7L1R - chains C and F of the 7 polymer chains in the assembly; structure by electron microscopy, 3.10 A resolution.

# Chain C
Protein: ATP synthase subunit alpha
Source organism: Bacillus sp. (strain PS3)
Notes: EC 7.1.2.2
UniProt: A0A0M3VGF9 (A0A0M3VGF9_BACP3); residues 2-502 here = UniProt positions 2-502
Chain sequence (510 residues; numbered -7 to 502; the number before each row is that of its first residue; numbers below 1 keep their minus sign (Met-7 is residue -7)):
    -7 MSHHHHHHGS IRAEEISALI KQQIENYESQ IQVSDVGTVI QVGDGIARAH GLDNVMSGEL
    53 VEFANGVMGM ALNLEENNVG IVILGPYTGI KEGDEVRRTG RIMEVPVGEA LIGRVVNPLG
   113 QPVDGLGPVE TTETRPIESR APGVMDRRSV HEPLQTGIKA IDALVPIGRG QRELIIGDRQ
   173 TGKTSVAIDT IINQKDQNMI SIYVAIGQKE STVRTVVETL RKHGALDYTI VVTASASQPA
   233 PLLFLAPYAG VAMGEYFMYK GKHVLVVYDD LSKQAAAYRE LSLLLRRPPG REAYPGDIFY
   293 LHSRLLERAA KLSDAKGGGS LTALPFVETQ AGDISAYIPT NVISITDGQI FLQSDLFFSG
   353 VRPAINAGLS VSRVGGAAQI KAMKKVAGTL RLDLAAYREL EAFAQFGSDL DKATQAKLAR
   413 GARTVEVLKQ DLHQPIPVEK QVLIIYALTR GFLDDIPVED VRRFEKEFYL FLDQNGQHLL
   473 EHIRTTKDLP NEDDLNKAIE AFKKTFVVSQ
Disordered / not traced: -7 to 25, 502
Sequence notes: expression tag (-7 to 1); conflict Ser193 (Cys in A0A0M3VGF9), Phe463 (Trp in A0A0M3VGF9)
Metal / ion sites: Mg2+: Thr176 (together with ATP)
Ligand contacts:
  - ATP (adenosine-5'-triphosphate), molecule 1: Asp170, Arg171, Gln172, Thr173, Gly174, Lys175, Thr176, Ser177, Phe349, Arg354, Pro355, Gln422, Asp423, Leu424
  - ATP, molecule 2: Ser336, Val363, Ser364, Arg365

# Chain F
Protein: ATP synthase subunit beta
Source organism: Bacillus sp. (strain PS3)
Notes: EC 7.1.2.2
UniProt: A0A0M4U1P9 (A0A0M4U1P9_BACP3); residues 1-473 here = UniProt positions 1-473
Chain sequence (484 residues; numbered -10 to 473; the number before each row is that of its first residue; numbers below 1 keep their minus sign (Met-10 is residue -10)):
   -10 MHHHHHHHHH HMTRGRVIQV MGPVVDVKFE NGHLPAIYNA LKIQHKARNE NEVDIDLTLE
    50 VALHLGDDTV RTIAMASTDG LIRGMEVIDT GAPISVPVGE VTLGRVFNVL GEPIDLEGDI
   110 PADARRDPIH RPAPKFEELA TEVEILETGI KVVDLLAPYI KGGKIGLFGG AGVGKTVLIQ
   170 ELIHNIAQEH GGISVFAGVG DRTREGNDLY HEMKDSGVIS KTAMVFGQMN EPPGARMRVA
   230 LTGLTMAEYF RDEQGQDVLL FIDNIFRFTQ AGSEVSALLG RMPSAVGYQP TLATEMGQLQ
   290 ERITSTAKGS ITSIQAIYVP ADDYTDPAPA TTFSHLDATT NLERKLAEMG IYPAVDPLAS
   350 TSRALAPEIV GEEHYQVARK VQQTLQRYKE LQDIIAILGM DELSDEDKLV VHRARRIQFF
   410 LSQNFHVAEQ FTGQPGSYVP VKETVRGFKE ILEGKYDHLP EDAFRLVGRI EEVVEKAKAM
   470 GVEV
Disordered / not traced: -10 to 0, 472-473
Sequence notes: expression tag (-10 to 0); conflict Asp190 (Glu in A0A0M4U1P9)
Metal / ion sites: Mg2+: Thr165 (together with ATP)
Ligand contacts: ATP (adenosine-5'-triphosphate): Gly159, Ala160, Gly161, Val162, Gly163, Lys164, Thr165, Val166, Arg191, Asn253, Tyr341, Phe414, Ala417, Phe420

# Interface between chain C and chain F
Contacting residue pairs (51; chain C residue first):
  Ile32(C) - Gly55(F)
  Gln33(C) - His53(F)
  Val34(C) - Leu52(F)
  Val34(C) - His53(F)  hydrogen bond (backbone-backbone)
  Gly35(C) - Leu52(F)
  Asp36(C) - Leu52(F)
  Asp36(C) - Arg270(F)  salt bridge
  Tyr79(C) - Ile26(F)
  Tyr79(C) - Tyr27(F)
  Thr80(C) - Tyr27(F)
  Ile82(C) - Ile26(F)
  Lys83(C) - Leu23(F)  hydrogen bond (side chain-backbone)
  Lys83(C) - Ala25(F)
  Glu84(C) - His53(F)
  Val115(C) - Phe125(F)  hydrophobic
  Asp116(C) - Phe125(F)
  Gly117(C) - Glu126(F)
  Arg171(C) - Tyr313(F)
  Arg171(C) - Phe322(F)
  Gln172(C) - Thr350(F)
  Lys201(C) - Glu290(F)
  Lys201(C) - His324(F)  hydrogen bond (side chain-backbone)
  Lys201(C) - Asp326(F)  salt bridge
  Lys201(C) - Arg352(F)
  Glu202(C) - Phe125(F)
  Glu202(C) - Glu290(F)
  Ser203(C) - Thr130(F)
  Arg206(C) - Phe125(F)  hydrogen bond (side chain-backbone)
  Arg206(C) - Glu126(F)  hydrogen bond (side chain-backbone)
  Arg206(C) - Leu128(F)
  Thr207(C) - Thr130(F)
  Ala228(C) - Glu290(F)
  Ala228(C) - His324(F)
  Ser229(C) - Glu290(F)
  Lys265(C) - Ser323(F)  hydrogen bond
  Arg271(C) - Ser273(F)
  Glu272(C) - Pro279(F)
  Glu272(C) - Thr280(F)
  Glu272(C) - Leu281(F)
  Glu272(C) - Ala282(F)  hydrogen bond (side chain-backbone)
  Leu275(C) - Pro272(F)
  Leu275(C) - Ser273(F)
  Arg278(C) - Gly269(F)  hydrogen bond (side chain-backbone)
  Arg278(C) - Met271(F)
  Ala285(C) - Ala274(F)
  Asp347(C) - Gln375(F)
  Phe350(C) - Leu347(F)
  Phe350(C) - Gln371(F)
  Phe350(C) - Gln372(F)
  Phe350(C) - Gln375(F)
  Arg354(C) - Arg368(F)
Interface residues without a listed pair, chain C (36 interface residues in all): Val107, Thr204, Leu276, Pro281, Phe349
Interface residues without a listed pair, chain F (45 interface residues in all): Pro24, Leu54, Asp57, Ala122, Lys153, Thr283, Gly286, Gln287, Ala319, Leu325, Glu379

# In short
The interface between chain C and chain F involves 36 residues on one side and 45 on the other; the contacts
include 8 hydrogen bonds and 2 salt bridges. Polar contacts include Asp36(C)-Arg270(F), Lys201(C)-Asp326(F)
and Lys83(C)-Leu23(F). Chain C binds ATP. Ligands of chain F: ATP.
Here chain C is ATP synthase subunit alpha and chain F is ATP synthase subunit beta, both from Bacillus sp.
(strain PS3). Entry 7L1R (PS3 F1-ATPase Hydrolysis Dwell) was determined by electron microscopy together with
7L1Q and 7L1S from the same study.
